PDB entry 2WK2 | X-ray diffraction, 2.05 A resolution | chain A

[Chain A]
Molecule: Chitinase A
Source organism: Serratia marcescens
Notes: EC 3.2.1.14
UniProtKB: A6XFF7 (A6XFF7_SERMA); residues 24-542 here correspond to UniProt positions 2-520 (UniProt number = residue number - 22)
Amino-acid sequence (540 residues; each row starts with the number of its first residue):
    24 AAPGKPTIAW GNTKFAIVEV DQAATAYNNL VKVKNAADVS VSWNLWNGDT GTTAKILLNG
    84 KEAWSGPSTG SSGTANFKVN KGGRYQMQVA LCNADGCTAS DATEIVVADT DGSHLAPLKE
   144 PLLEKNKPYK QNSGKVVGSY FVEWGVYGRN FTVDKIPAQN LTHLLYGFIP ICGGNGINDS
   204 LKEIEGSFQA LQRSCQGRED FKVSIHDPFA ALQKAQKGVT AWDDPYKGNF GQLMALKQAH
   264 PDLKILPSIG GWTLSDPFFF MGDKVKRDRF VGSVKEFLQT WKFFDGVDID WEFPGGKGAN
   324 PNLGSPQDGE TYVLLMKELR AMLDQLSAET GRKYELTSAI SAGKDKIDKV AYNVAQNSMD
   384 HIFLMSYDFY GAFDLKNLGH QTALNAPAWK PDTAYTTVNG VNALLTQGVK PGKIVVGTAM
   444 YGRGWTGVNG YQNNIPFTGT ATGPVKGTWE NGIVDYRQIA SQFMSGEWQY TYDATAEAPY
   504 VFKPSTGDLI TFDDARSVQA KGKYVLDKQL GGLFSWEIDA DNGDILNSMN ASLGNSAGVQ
Unresolved in the structure: 563
Cystine bridges: Cys115-Cys120, Cys195-Cys218
Ligand contacts:
  - NGT / N-ethanethioyl-beta-D-glucosamine: Tyr163, Trp167, Arg172, Phe191, Leu204, Ile207, Ser210, His229, Gly274, Trp275, Thr276, Leu277, Asp313, Glu315, Ala362, Met388, Tyr390, Asp391, Tyr444, Arg446, Glu473, Ile476, Trp539, Glu540
  - N-ethanethioyl-beta-D-glucosamine (SN5; 2-deoxy-2-(ethanethioylamino)-beta-D-glucopyranose): Trp275, Glu315, Phe316, Ser364, Lys369, Met388, Tyr390, Asp391, Phe392, Phe396, Tyr418, Arg446

[Summary]
Bound to chain A: NGT / N-ethanethioyl-beta-D-glucosamine and N-ethanethioyl-beta-D-glucosamine.
Chain A is Chitinase A (Serratia marcescens); the structure, Chitinase A from Serratia marcescens ATCC990 in
complex with Chitotrio-thiazoline dithioamide, was determined by X-ray diffraction together with 2WLY, 2WLZ
and 2WM0 from the same study.
